9BNE - chains A and B of the 6 polymer chains in the assembly; structure by electron microscopy, 3.43 A resolution.

# Chain A
Molecule: Collagen alpha-1(XVIII) chain, Processed angiotensin-converting enzyme 2
From: Homo sapiens
UniProt: chimeric construct of P39060, Q9BYF1: residues 1-55 from P39060 (COIA1_HUMAN) positions 1442-1496 (UniProt number = residue number + 1441); residues 1019-1614 from Q9BYF1 positions 19-614 (UniProt number = residue number - 1000)
Sequence (680 residues; each row starts with the number of its first residue; note: 960 numbers in that range are skipped by the numbering (no residue carries them; nothing is unmodelled there); numbers below 1 keep their minus sign (Met-25 is residue -25)):
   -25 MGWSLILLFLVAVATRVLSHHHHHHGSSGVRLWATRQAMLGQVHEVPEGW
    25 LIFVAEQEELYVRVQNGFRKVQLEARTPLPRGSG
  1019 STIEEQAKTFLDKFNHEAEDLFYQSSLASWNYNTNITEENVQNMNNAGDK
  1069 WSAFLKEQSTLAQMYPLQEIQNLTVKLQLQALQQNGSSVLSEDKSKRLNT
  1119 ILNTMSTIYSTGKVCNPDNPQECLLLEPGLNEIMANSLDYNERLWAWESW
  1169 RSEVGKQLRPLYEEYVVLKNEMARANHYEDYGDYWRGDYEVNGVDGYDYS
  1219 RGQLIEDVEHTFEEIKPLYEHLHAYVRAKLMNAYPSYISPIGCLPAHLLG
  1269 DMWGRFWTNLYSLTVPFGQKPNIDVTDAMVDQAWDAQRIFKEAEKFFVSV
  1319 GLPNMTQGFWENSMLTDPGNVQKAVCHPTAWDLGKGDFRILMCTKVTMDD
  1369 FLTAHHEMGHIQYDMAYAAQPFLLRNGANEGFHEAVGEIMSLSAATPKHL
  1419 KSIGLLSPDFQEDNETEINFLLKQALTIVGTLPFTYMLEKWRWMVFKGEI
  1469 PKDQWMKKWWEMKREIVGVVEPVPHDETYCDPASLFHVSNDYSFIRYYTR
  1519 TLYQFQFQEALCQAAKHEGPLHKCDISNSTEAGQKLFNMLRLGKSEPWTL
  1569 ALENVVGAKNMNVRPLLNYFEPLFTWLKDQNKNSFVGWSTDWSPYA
Unresolved in the structure: -25 to 0, 52-58
Disulfide bonds: Cys1133-Cys1141, Cys1344-Cys1361, Cys1530-Cys1542
Construct notes: initiating methionine (-25); expression tag (-24 to 0); linker (56-58)
Curated features (UniProtKB/Swiss-Prot):
  - region (Interaction with SARS-CoV spike glycoprotein): Asp1030 to Tyr1041, Met1082 to Pro1084, Lys1353 to Arg1357
  - active site: Glu1375 (Proton acceptor), His1505 (Proton donor)
  - binding site (chloride): Arg1169, Trp1477, Lys1481
  - binding site (substrate): Arg1273, His1345, Pro1346, Tyr1515
  - binding site (Zn(2+)): His1374, His1378, Glu1402
  - glycosylation (N-linked (GlcNAc...) asparagine): Asn1053, Asn1090, Asn1103, Asn1322, Asn1432, Asn1546

# Chain B
Molecule: Spike glycoprotein
From: Severe acute respiratory syndrome coronavirus 2
Notes: fragment: extracellular portion
UniProt: P0DTC2 (SPIKE_SARS2); residue numbers follow UniProt; this construct covers 1-1208
Sequence (1288 residues; row label = number of the first residue in the row):
     1 MFVFLVLLPLVSSQCVNLTTRTQLPPAYTNSFTRGVYYPDKVFRSSVLHS
    51 TQDLFLPFFSNVTWFHAIHVSGTNGTKRFDNPVLPFNDGVYFASTEKSNI
   101 IRGWIFGTTLDSKTQSLLIVNNATNVVIKVCEFQFCNDPFLGVYYHKNNK
   151 SWMESEFRVYSSANNCTFEYVSQPFLMDLEGKQGNFKNLREFVFKNIDGY
   201 FKIYSKHTPINLVRDLPQGFSALEPLVDLPIGINITRFQTLLALHRSYLT
   251 PGDSSSGWTAGAAAYYVGYLQPRTFLLKYNENGTITDAVDCALDPLSETK
   301 CTLKSFTVEKGIYQTSNFRVQPTESIVRFPNITNLCPFGEVFNATRFASV
   351 YAWNRKRISNCVADYSVLYNSASFSTFKCYGVSPTKLNDLCFTNVYADSF
   401 VIRGDEVRQIAPGQTGKIADYNYKLPDDFTGCVIAWNSNNLDSKVGGNYN
   451 YLYRLFRKSNLKPFERDISTEIYQAGSTPCNGVEGFNCYFPLQSYGFQPT
   501 NGVGYQPYRVVVLSFELLHAPATVCGPKKSTNLVKNKCVNFNFNGLTGTG
   551 VLTESNKKFLPFQQFGRDIADTTDAVRDPQTLEILDITPCSFGGVSVITP
   601 GTNTSNQVAVLYQDVNCTEVPVAIHADQLTPTWRVYSTGSNVFQTRAGCL
   651 IGAEHVNNSYECDIPIGAGICASYQTQTNSPGSASSVASQSIIAYTMSLG
   701 AENSVAYSNNSIAIPTNFTISVTTEILPVSMTKTSVDCTMYICGDSTECS
   751 NLLLQYGSFCTQLNRALTGIAVEQDKNTQEVFAQVKQIYKTPPIKDFGGF
   801 NFSQILPDPSKPSKRSPIEDLLFNKVTLADAGFIKQYGDCLGDIAARDLI
   851 CAQKFNGLTVLPPLLTDEMIAQYTSALLAGTITSGWTFGAGPALQIPFPM
   901 QMAYRFNGIGVTQNVLYENQKLIANQFNSAIGKIQDSLSSTPSALGKLQD
   951 VVNQNAQALNTLVKQLSSNFGAISSVLNDILSRLDPPEAEVQIDRLITGR
  1001 LQSLQTYVTQQLIRAAEIRASANLAATKMSECVLGQSKRVDFCGKGYHLM
  1051 SFPQSAPHGVVFLHVTYVPAQEKNFTTAPAICHDGKAHFPREGVFVSNGT
  1101 HWFVTQRNFYEPQIITTDNTFVSGNCDVVIGIVNNTVYDPLQPELDSFKE
  1151 ELDKYFKNHTSPDVDLGDISGINASVVNIQKEIDRLNEVAKNLNESLIDL
  1201 QELGKYEQGSGYIPEAPRDGQAYVRKDGEWVLLSTFLGRSLEVLFQGPGH
  1251 HHHHHHHSAWSHPQFEKGGGSGGGGSGGSAWSHPQFEK
Unresolved in the structure: 1-26, 70-79, 144-164, 173-185, 246-262, 623-635, 677-688, 828-853, 1145-1288
Disulfide bonds: Cys131-Cys166, Cys291-Cys301, Cys336-Cys361, Cys379-Cys432, Cys391-Cys525, Cys480-Cys488, Cys617-Cys649, Cys662-Cys671, Cys738-Cys760, Cys743-Cys749, Cys1032-Cys1043, Cys1082-Cys1126
Covalent attachments: N-acetylglucosamine (NAG) linked to Asn61, Asn122, Asn165, Asn234, Asn282, Asn331, Asn343, Asn616, Asn657, Asn709, Asn717, Asn801, Asn1074, Asn1098, Asn1134
Construct notes: engineered mutation Gly682 (Arg in P0DTC2), Ser683 (Arg in P0DTC2), Ser685 (Arg in P0DTC2), Pro817 (Phe in P0DTC2), Pro892 (Ala in P0DTC2), Pro899 (Ala in P0DTC2), Pro942 (Ala in P0DTC2), Pro986 (Lys in P0DTC2), Pro987 (Val in P0DTC2); expression tag (1209-1288)
Curated features (UniProtKB/Swiss-Prot):
  - region: Asn280 to Cys301 (Putative superantigen), Arg403 to Asp405 (Integrin-binding motif), Asn448 to Phe456 (Immunodominant HLA epitope recognized by the CD8+), Pro681, Ala684 (Putative superantigen), Ser816 to Tyr837 (Fusion peptide 1), Lys835 to Phe855 (Fusion peptide 2), Asp1163 to Glu1202 (Heptad repeat 2)
  - site: Arg815, Ser816 (Cleavage)
  - glycosylation: Asn17 (N-linked (GlcNAc...) (complex) asparagine), Asn61 (N-linked (GlcNAc...) (hybrid) asparagine), Asn74 (N-linked (GlcNAc...) (complex) asparagine), Asn122 (N-linked (GlcNAc...) (hybrid) asparagine), Asn149 (N-linked (GlcNAc...) (complex) asparagine), Asn165 (N-linked (GlcNAc...) (complex) asparagine), Asn234 (N-linked (GlcNAc...) (high mannose) asparagine), Asn282 (N-linked (GlcNAc...) (complex) asparagine), Thr323 (O-linked (GalNAc) threonine), Ser325 (O-linked (HexNAc...) serine), Asn331 (N-linked (GlcNAc...) (complex) asparagine), Asn343 (N-linked (GlcNAc...) (complex) asparagine), Asn603 (N-linked (GlcNAc...) (hybrid) asparagine), Asn616 (N-linked (GlcNAc...) (complex) asparagine), Asn657 (N-linked (GlcNAc...) (complex) asparagine), Thr676 (O-linked (GlcNAc...) threonine), Thr678 (O-linked (GlcNAc...) threonine), Asn709 (N-linked (GlcNAc...) (high mannose) asparagine), Asn717 (N-linked (GlcNAc...) (hybrid) asparagine), Asn801 (N-linked (GlcNAc...) (hybrid) asparagine) and 6 more in UniProt
  - natural variant: Leu5 (L5F: In strain: Iota/B.1.526), Ser13 (S13I: In strain: Epsilon/B.1.427/B.1.429), Leu18 (L18F: In strain: Beta/B.1.351, Gamma/P.1 and 1 more), Thr19 (T19I: In strain: Omicron/BQ.1.1, Omicron/XBB.1.5 and 1 more; T19R: In strain: Delta/B.1.617.2, Omicron/BA.2 and 4 more), Thr20 (T20N: In strain: Gamma/P.1), Leu24 to Ala27 (sequence variant, change not given here; In strain: Omicron/BA.2, Omicron/BA.2.12.1 and 6 more), Pro26 (P26S: In strain: Gamma/P.1), Gln52 (Q52H: In strain: Omicron/EG.5.1), Ala67 (A67V: In strain: Eta/B.1.525, Omicron/BA.1), His69 to Val70 (deletion: In strain: Alpha/B.1.1.7, Eta/B.1.525 and 5 more), Gly75 (G75V: In strain: Lambda/C.37), Thr76 (T76I: In strain: Lambda/C.37), 82 further natural variant entries in UniProt
  - mutagenesis: His69 to Val70 (Increased incorporation of cleaved spike into virions), Asn121 (N121Q: Partial loss of biliverdin affinity), Arg190 (R190K: Partial loss of biliverdin affinity), Asn234 (N234Q: Increased resistance to neutralizing antibodies), Asn331 (N331Q: Reduced viral infectivity), Asn343 (N343Q: Reduced viral infectivity), Leu452 (L452R: Increased resistance to neutralizing antibodies. Decreases HLA binding to NF9 epitope. Increased binding affinity to human ACE2), Tyr453 (Y453F: Decreased HLA binding to NF9 epitope. Increased binding affinity to human ACE2), Ala475 (A475V: Increased resistance to neutralizing antibodies), Val483 (V483A: Increased resistance to neutralizing antibodies), Glu484 (E484D: Increased replication in human TMEM106B overexpressing cells), Phe490 (F490L: Increased resistance to neutralizing antibodies and human covalescent sera neutralization), 12 further mutagenesis entries in UniProt

# How chain A and chain B interact
Residue-residue contacts (38; chain A residue first):
  Ser1019(A) with Gly476(B); Ser477(B), hydrogen bond (backbone-side chain)
  Gln1024(A) with Gly476(B); Phe486(B); Asn487(B), hydrogen bond; Tyr489(B), hydrogen bond (backbone-side chain)
  Thr1027(A) with Ala475(B); Tyr489(B), hydrogen bond
  Phe1028(A) with Tyr489(B), hydrogen bond (backbone-side chain)
  Asp1030(A) with Leu455(B); Phe456(B)
  Lys1031(A) with Tyr489(B)
  His1034(A) with Tyr453(B), hydrogen bond; Leu455(B); Phe456(B)
  Asp1038(A) with Tyr449(B), hydrogen bond
  Tyr1041(A) with Gln498(B); Thr500(B), hydrogen bond; Asn501(B)
  Gln1042(A) with Gly446(B); Tyr449(B), hydrogen bond; Gln498(B)
  Met1082(A) with Phe486(B)
  Tyr1083(A) with Phe486(B); Asn487(B); Tyr489(B)
  Thr1324(A) with Val503(B)
  Asn1330(A) with Thr500(B)
  Lys1353(A) with Gly496(B), hydrogen bond (side chain-backbone); Gln498(B); Asn501(B); Gly502(B), hydrogen bond (backbone-backbone); Tyr505(B)
  Gly1354(A) with Thr500(B); Asn501(B); Gly502(B), hydrogen bond (backbone-backbone)
  Asp1355(A) with Thr500(B), hydrogen bond
  Arg1357(A) with Thr500(B)
Other interface residues (no listed pair), chain A (20 interface residues in all): Gln1325, Glu1329
Other interface residues (no listed pair), chain B (20 interface residues in all): Gly485, Pro499

# Overview
Chain A and chain B each contribute 20 residues to their interface; the contacts include 13 hydrogen bonds.
Polar pairs include Ser1019(A)-Ser477(B), Gln1024(A)-Asn487(B) and Gln1024(A)-Tyr489(B). N-acetylglucosamine
is covalently linked to Asn61(B), Asn122(B), Asn165(B), Asn234(B), Asn282(B) and Asn331(B) and 9 more.
Here chain A is Collagen alpha-1(XVIII) chain, Processed angiotensin-converting enzyme 2 (Homo sapiens) and
chain B is Spike glycoprotein (Severe acute respiratory syndrome coronavirus 2). Entry 9BNE (SARS-CoV-2 spike
HexaPro protein in complex with T3A trimeric antagonist) was determined by electron microscopy (same
publication as 9BNB, 9BNC, 9BND, 9BNF and 9BNG).
